Entry 4LI0 (X-ray diffraction, 3.30 A resolution); this record covers chains E and F of the 3 polymer chains in the assembly.

# Chain E (and F)
Name: Guanine nucleotide exchange factor for Rab-3A
From: Homo sapiens
Notes: chain F of this document is another copy of the same molecule, construct and numbering; everything in this record applies to it too
UniProtKB: Q8TBN0 (R3GEF_HUMAN); numbering as in UniProt (aligned over 73-154)
Chain sequence (84 residues; numbered 71 to 154; the number before each row is that of its first residue):
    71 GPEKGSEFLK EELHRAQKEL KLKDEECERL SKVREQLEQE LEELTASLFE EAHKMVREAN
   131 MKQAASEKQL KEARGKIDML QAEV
Disordered / not traced: 71-78, 143-154 (chain F: 71-79, 149-154)
Differences from the reference sequence: expression tag (71-72)

# Chain E / chain F interface
Residue-residue contacts (40; chain E residue first):
  Glu-82(E) / Leu-83(F)
  Leu-83(E) / Glu-82(F)
  Leu-83(E) / Leu-83(F)
  Leu-83(E) / Ala-86(F)  hydrophobic
  Ala-86(E) / Leu-90(F)
  Glu-89(E) / Leu-90(F)
  Leu-90(E) / Glu-89(F)
  Leu-90(E) / Leu-90(F)  hydrophobic
  Lys-93(E) / Lys-93(F)
  Lys-93(E) / Asp-94(F)  salt bridge
  Lys-93(E) / Cys-97(F)  hydrogen bond (backbone-side chain)
  Asp-94(E) / Lys-93(F)
  Cys-97(E) / Glu-96(F)  hydrogen bond
  Cys-97(E) / Cys-97(F)  hydrophobic
  Cys-97(E) / Leu-100(F)  hydrophobic
  Leu-100(E) / Leu-100(F)  hydrophobic
  Leu-100(E) / Ser-101(F)
  Ser-101(E) / Leu-100(F)
  Leu-111(E) / Leu-107(F)  hydrophobic
  Leu-111(E) / Leu-111(F)  hydrophobic
  Leu-118(E) / Thr-115(F)
  Leu-118(E) / Leu-118(F)  hydrophobic
  Phe-119(E) / Leu-114(F)  hydrophobic
  Phe-119(E) / Leu-118(F)  hydrophobic
  Val-126(E) / Ala-122(F)
  Val-126(E) / Met-125(F)  hydrophobic
  Val-126(E) / Val-126(F)  hydrophobic
  Ala-129(E) / Val-126(F)  hydrophobic
  Ala-129(E) / Ala-129(F)
  Asn-130(E) / Ala-129(F)
  Lys-132(E) / Gln-133(F)
  Gln-133(E) / Ala-129(F)
  Gln-133(E) / Lys-132(F)
  Gln-133(E) / Gln-133(F)
  Ser-136(E) / Ser-136(F)  hydrogen bond (backbone-side chain)
  Glu-137(E) / Lys-132(F)
  Glu-137(E) / Ser-136(F)  hydrogen bond
  Leu-140(E) / Ser-136(F)
  Leu-140(E) / Gln-139(F)
  Leu-140(E) / Leu-140(F)
Interface residues without a listed pair, chain E (25 interface residues in all): Glu-96, Thr-115, Ala-122, Met-125
Interface residues without a listed pair, chain F (26 interface residues in all): Asn-130

# In short
The interface between chain E and chain F involves 25 residues on one side and 26 on the other, with 4
hydrogen bonds and 1 salt bridge. Among the polar pairs are Lys-93(E)/Asp-94(F), Lys-93(E)/Cys-97(F) and
Cys-97(E)/Glu-96(F).
Both chains are Guanine nucleotide exchange factor for Rab-3A (Homo sapiens). Entry 4LI0 (Crystal structure of
GDP-bound Rab8:GRAB) was determined by X-ray diffraction, deposited together with 4LHV, 4LHW, 4LHX, 4LHY and
4LHZ.
